4DRB - chains C and J of the 5 polymer chains in the assembly; structure by X-ray diffraction, 2.63 A resolution.

# Chain C
Molecule: Fanconi anemia group M protein
From: Homo sapiens
Notes: fragment: MHF binding domain
Reference sequence: Q8IYD8 (FANCM_HUMAN); residues 661-800 here = UniProt positions 661-800
Amino-acid sequence (141 residues; each row starts with the number of its first residue):
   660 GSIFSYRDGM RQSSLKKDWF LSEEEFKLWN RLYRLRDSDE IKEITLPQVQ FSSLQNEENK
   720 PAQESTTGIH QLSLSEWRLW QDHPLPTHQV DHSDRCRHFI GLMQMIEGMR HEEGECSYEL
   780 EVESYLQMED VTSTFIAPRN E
Disordered / not traced: 660-674, 715-724, 791-800
Differences from the reference sequence: expression tag (660)
Reported in the primary citation:
  - disease-associated variants - S724*: abolished localization

# Chain J
Molecule: Centromere protein X
From: Homo sapiens
Reference sequence: A8MT69 (CENPX_HUMAN); numbering as in UniProt (aligned over 1-81)
Amino-acid sequence (84 residues; each row starts with the number of its first residue; numbers below 1 keep their minus sign (Gly-2 is residue -2)):
    -2 GSHMEGAGAG SGFRKELVSR LLHLHFKDDK TKVSGDALQL MVELLKVFVV EAAVRGVRQA
    58 QAEDALRVDV DQLEKVLPQL LLDF
Disordered / not traced: -2 to 7
Differences from the reference sequence: expression tag (-2 to 0)
Modified residues: Mse1 (selenomethionine); Mse38 (selenomethionine; parent Met)
Curated features (UniProtKB/Swiss-Prot):
  - modified residue: Mse1 (N-acetylmethionine)
Reported in the primary citation:
  - mutagenesis - D80A/F81A: abolished localization
  - mutagenesis - D80A/F81A: decreased binding to MHF1

# Chain C / chain J interface
Residue-residue contacts - 54 pairs, chain C then chain J:
  Lys675(C) - Arg11(J)
  Lys675(C) - Glu13(J)
  Lys676(C) - Arg11(J)
  Lys676(C) - Glu13(J)
  Asp677(C) - Arg11(J)  hydrogen bond (backbone-side chain)
  Trp678(C) - Glu13(J)
  Trp678(C) - Leu14(J)
  Trp678(C) - Arg17(J)
  Phe679(C) - Arg11(J)  hydrogen bond (backbone-side chain)
  Glu684(C) - Arg11(J)  salt bridge
  His729(C) - Glu71(J)  salt bridge
  Gln730(C) - Glu71(J)
  Leu731(C) - Glu71(J)
  Ser732(C) - Glu71(J)  hydrogen bond (backbone-side chain)
  Leu733(C) - Leu74(J)  hydrophobic
  Leu733(C) - Pro75(J)
  Leu733(C) - Leu78(J)  hydrophobic
  Trp736(C) - Asp68(J)
  Trp736(C) - Glu71(J)  hydrogen bond
  Trp736(C) - Lys72(J)
  Trp739(C) - Lys72(J)
  Gln740(C) - Lys72(J)  hydrogen bond (side chain-backbone)
  Gln740(C) - Gln76(J)  hydrogen bond
  His742(C) - Gln76(J)
  Pro743(C) - Gln76(J)
  Leu744(C) - Lys72(J)
  Leu744(C) - Val73(J)  hydrophobic
  Leu744(C) - Gln76(J)
  Pro745(C) - Arg52(J)
  Pro745(C) - Arg55(J)
  Thr746(C) - Glu48(J)
  Thr746(C) - Arg52(J)
  His747(C) - Val47(J)
  His747(C) - Glu48(J)  hydrogen bond (backbone-side chain)
  His747(C) - Val51(J)
  Gln748(C) - Glu48(J)  hydrogen bond (backbone-side chain)
  Val749(C) - Val44(J)  hydrophobic
  Val749(C) - Glu48(J)  hydrogen bond (backbone-side chain)
  Val749(C) - Arg52(J)  hydrogen bond (backbone-side chain)
  Val749(C) - Phe81(J)  hydrophobic
  Asp750(C) - Asp80(J)
  His751(C) - Arg52(J)
  His751(C) - Gln76(J)  hydrogen bond
  His751(C) - Asp80(J)  salt bridge
  Ser752(C) - Leu79(J)  hydrogen bond (side chain-backbone)
  Ser752(C) - Asp80(J)  hydrogen bond (backbone-side chain)
  Arg754(C) - Leu78(J)  hydrogen bond (side chain-backbone)
  Arg754(C) - Leu79(J)  hydrogen bond (side chain-backbone)
  Arg754(C) - Phe81(J)
  Cys755(C) - Gln76(J)
  Cys755(C) - Leu79(J)  hydrophobic
  Cys755(C) - Asp80(J)  hydrogen bond
  Phe758(C) - Leu79(J)  hydrophobic
  Ile759(C) - Gln76(J)
Interface residues without a listed pair, chain J (23 interface residues in all): Gln56, Val67
Interface features reported in the paper:
  - residue pairs: Trp736(C)-Lys72(J), Trp739(C)-Lys72(J)
  - interface residues, chain C: Val749(C)

# In short
29 residues of chain C and 23 residues of chain J are in contact; the contacts include 16 hydrogen bonds and 3
salt bridges. Polar pairs include Glu684(C)-Arg11(J), His729(C)-Glu71(J) and His751(C)-Asp80(J). The paper
describes contacts between Trp736(C) and Lys72(J) and Trp739(C) and Lys72(J). The paper reports that S724* of
chain C abolishes localization; the interface residue Val749(C).
Chain C is Fanconi anemia group M protein and chain J is Centromere protein X, both from Homo sapiens; the
structure, The crystal structure of FANCM bound MHF complex, was determined by X-ray diffraction, deposited
together with 4DRA.
